Entry 6MHU (electron microscopy, 4.00 A resolution); this record covers chains A and B of the 4 polymer chains in the assembly.

# Chain A (and B)
Molecule: Lipopolysaccharide export system ATP-binding protein LptB
Source organism: Escherichia coli (strain K12)
Notes: EC 3.6.3.-; chain B of this document is another copy of the same molecule, construct and numbering; everything in this record applies to it too
UniProt: P0A9V1 (LPTB_ECOLI); numbering as in UniProt (aligned over 1-241)
Amino-acid sequence (251 residues; row label = number of the first residue in the row; numbers below 1 keep their minus sign (Met-9 is residue -9)):
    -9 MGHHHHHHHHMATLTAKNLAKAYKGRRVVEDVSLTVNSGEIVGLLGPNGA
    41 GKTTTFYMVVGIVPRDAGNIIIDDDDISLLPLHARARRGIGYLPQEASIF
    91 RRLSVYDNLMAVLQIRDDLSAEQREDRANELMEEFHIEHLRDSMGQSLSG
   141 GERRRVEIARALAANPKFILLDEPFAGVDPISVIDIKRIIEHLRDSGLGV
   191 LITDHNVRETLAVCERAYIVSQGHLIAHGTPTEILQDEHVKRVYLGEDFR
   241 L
Unresolved in the structure: -9 to 1, 232-241
Sequence notes: expression tag (-9 to 0)
Curated features (UniProtKB/Swiss-Prot):
  - binding site (ATP): Gly36 to Thr43

# Chain A / chain B interface
Contacting residue pairs (15):
  Pro37(A) with Asp169(B)
  Asn38(A) with Gly167(B); Val168(B); Asp169(B), hydrogen bond (side chain-backbone)
  Gly167(A) with Asn38(B)
  Val168(A) with Asn38(B)
  Asp169(A) with Asn38(B), hydrogen bond (backbone-side chain)
  Ile171(A) with Lys231(B)
  Asn196(A) with Asn196(B)
  Arg198(A) with Arg198(B)
  Glu199(A) with Arg198(B)
  Val230(A) with Ile171(B)
  Lys231(A) with Pro170(B), hydrogen bond (side chain-backbone); Ile171(B); Ile174(B)
Other interface residues (no listed pair), chain A (12 interface residues in all): His195
Other interface residues (no listed pair), chain B (12 interface residues in all): His195, Val230

# Summary
The chain A/chain B interface involves 12 residues from each chain, with 3 hydrogen bonds. Polar pairs include
Asn38(A)-Asp169(B) and Lys231(A)-Pro170(B). From UniProt: 8 ATP-binding residues on chain A.
Chain A and chain B are both Lipopolysaccharide export system ATP-binding protein LptB (Escherichia coli
(strain K12)); the structure, Nucleotide-free Cryo-EM Structure of E.coli LptB2FG Transporter, was determined
by electron microscopy together with 6MHZ, 6MI7 and 6MI8 from the same study.
